5ICA - chains B and D of the 4 polymer chains in the assembly; structure by X-ray diffraction, 3.51 A resolution.

== Chain B ==
Protein: Putative uncharacterized protein
Organism: Chaetomium thermophilum (strain DSM 1495 / CBS 144.50 / IMI 039719)
Reference sequence: G0SG95 (G0SG95_CHATD); numbering as in UniProt (aligned over 738-889)
Chain sequence (152 residues; each row starts with the number of its first residue):
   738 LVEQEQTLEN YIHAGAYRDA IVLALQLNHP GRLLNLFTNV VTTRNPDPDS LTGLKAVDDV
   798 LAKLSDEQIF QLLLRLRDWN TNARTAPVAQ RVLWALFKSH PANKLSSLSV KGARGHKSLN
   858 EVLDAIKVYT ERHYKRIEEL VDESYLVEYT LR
Not modelled in the structure: 738-743, 847-854

== Chain D ==
Protein: Periodic tryptophan protein 2-like protein
Organism: Chaetomium thermophilum (strain DSM 1495 / CBS 144.50 / IMI 039719)
Reference sequence: G0SF93 (G0SF93_CHATD); residue numbers follow UniProt; this construct covers 701-849
Chain sequence (149 residues; row label = number of the first residue in the row):
   701 DNTVQFDPFD LNMEITPAST LAVLEKEKDY LKALVMAFRL NEAGLITRVY QAIPYTDIGL
   761 VVEQFPTVYV PRLLRFVAAQ TEQSPHMEFC LLWIRALIDK HGPWLAANRG KVDVELRVVA
   821 RAVAKMRDEI RRLADENVYM VDYLLNQAK
Not modelled in the structure: 701-728, 848-849

== Interface between chain B and chain D ==
Pairs across the interface (12; chain B residue first):
  Lys-835(B) / Asn-846(D)
  Pro-838(B) / Gln-847(D)
  Ala-839(B) / Tyr-843(D)  hydrogen bond (backbone-side chain)
  Tyr-871(B) / Asp-835(D)  hydrogen bond
  Tyr-871(B) / Tyr-839(D)  hydrogen bond
  Glu-875(B) / Arg-831(D)
  Glu-875(B) / Arg-832(D)  salt bridge
  Asp-879(B) / Arg-827(D)  salt bridge
  Asp-879(B) / Arg-831(D)  salt bridge
  Tyr-886(B) / Gly-802(D)
  Tyr-886(B) / Pro-803(D)
  Arg-889(B) / Asp-799(D)
Other interface residues (no listed pair), chain B (10 interface residues in all): Phe-834, His-837
Other interface residues (no listed pair), chain D (12 interface residues in all): Ile-798

== Overview ==
The interface between chain B and chain D involves 10 residues on one side and 12 on the other, with 3
hydrogen bonds and 3 salt bridges. Polar contacts include Glu-875(B)/Arg-832(D), Asp-879(B)/Arg-827(D) and
Asp-879(B)/Arg-831(D).
Here chain B is Putative uncharacterized protein and chain D is Periodic tryptophan protein 2-like protein,
both from Chaetomium thermophilum (strain DSM 1495 / CBS 144.50 / IMI 039719). Entry 5ICA (Structure of the
CTD complex of UTP12, Utp13, Utp1 and Utp21) was determined by X-ray diffraction, deposited together with
5IC7, 5IC8 and 5IC9.
